Entry 8K6X (X-ray diffraction, 1.80 A resolution); this record covers chains A and D of the 10 polymer chains in the assembly.

# Chain A (and D)
Protein: Cyanate hydratase
Organism: Escherichia coli K-12
Notes: EC 4.2.1.104; chain D of this document is another copy of the same molecule, construct and numbering; everything in this record applies to it too
UniProt: P00816 (CYNS_ECOLI); residue numbers follow UniProt; this construct covers 1-156
Sequence (160 residues; each row starts with the number of its first residue; numbers below 1 keep their minus sign (Gly-3 is residue -3)):
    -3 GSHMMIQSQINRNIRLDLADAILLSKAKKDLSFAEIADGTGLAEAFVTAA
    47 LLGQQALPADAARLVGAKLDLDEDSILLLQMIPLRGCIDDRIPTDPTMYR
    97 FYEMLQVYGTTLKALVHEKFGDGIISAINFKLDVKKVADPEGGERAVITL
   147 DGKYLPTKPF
Unresolved in the structure: -3 to 0
Construct notes: expression tag (-3 to 0)
Small-molecule neighbours: carbonate ion / methanimidate: Ile120, Ser122, Ala123, Ile124, Leu151
UniProt features mapped onto this chain:
  - active site: Arg96, Glu99, Ser122

# How chain A and chain D interact
Pairs across the interface - 140 pairs, chain A then chain D:
  Ser28(A) with Glu114(D)
  Phe29(A) with Ala110(D), hydrophobic; Glu114(D), hydrogen bond (backbone-side chain)
  Ala30(A) with Glu114(D), hydrogen bond (backbone-side chain)
  Glu40(A) with Lys115(D), salt bridge
  Ala41(A) with Tyr104(D); Thr107(D)
  Thr44(A) with Thr107(D); Leu111(D)
  Ala45(A) with Tyr104(D), hydrophobic; Thr107(D), hydrogen bond (backbone-side chain)
  Leu48(A) with Thr106(D); Thr107(D)
  Gln50(A) with Gln102(D); Val103(D)
  Gln51(A) with Val103(D); Tyr104(D), hydrogen bond
  Gly82(A) with Gln102(D)
  Cys83(A) with Leu101(D), hydrogen bond (side chain-backbone); Gln102(D), hydrogen bond (backbone-backbone); Gly105(D); Thr106(D), hydrogen bond (side chain-backbone)
  Ile84(A) with Gln102(D), hydrogen bond (backbone-side chain)
  Arg87(A) with Tyr98(D), hydrogen bond (backbone-side chain)
  Ile88(A) with Arg87(D); Ile88(D), hydrophobic
  Asp91(A) with Lys109(D), salt bridge
  Pro92(A) with Ile120(D), hydrophobic
  Thr93(A) with His113(D); Gly119(D), hydrogen bond (side chain-backbone); Ile120(D)
  Met94(A) with Gly105(D); Thr106(D); Lys109(D)
  Arg96(A) with Ile120(D); Ile121(D); Ala123(D)
  Phe97(A) with Leu101(D); Leu108(D), hydrophobic
  Tyr98(A) with Arg87(D), hydrogen bond (side chain-backbone); Leu101(D)
  Glu99(A) with Ala123(D)
  Met100(A) with Ser122(D); Phe126(D), hydrophobic
  Leu101(A) with Cys83(D); Ile84(D), hydrophobic; Tyr98(D), hydrophobic
  Gln102(A) with Gln50(D); Gly82(D); Cys83(D), hydrogen bond (backbone-backbone); Ile84(D), hydrogen bond (side chain-backbone)
  Val103(A) with Gln50(D)
  Tyr104(A) with Ala41(D); Ala45(D), hydrophobic; Gln51(D), hydrogen bond; Phe126(D), hydrophobic; Leu128(D), hydrophobic
  Gly105(A) with Cys83(D); Met94(D)
  Thr106(A) with Leu48(D); Cys83(D), hydrogen bond (backbone-side chain); Met94(D)
  Thr107(A) with Ala41(D); Thr44(D); Ala45(D), hydrogen bond (side chain-backbone); Leu48(D)
  Leu108(A) with Phe97(D), hydrophobic; Val130(D), hydrophobic; Ile144(D), hydrophobic
  Lys109(A) with Asp91(D), salt bridge; Met94(D)
  Ala110(A) with Phe29(D), hydrophobic
  Leu111(A) with Thr44(D)
  His113(A) with Thr93(D)
  Glu114(A) with Ser28(D); Phe29(D), hydrogen bond (side chain-backbone); Ala30(D), hydrogen bond (side chain-backbone)
  Lys115(A) with Glu40(D), salt bridge; Val130(D); Lys132(D), hydrogen bond (backbone-side chain)
  Phe116(A) with Lys132(D); Glu140(D); Arg141(D); Ala142(D), hydrophobic
  Gly119(A) with Thr93(D), hydrogen bond (backbone-side chain)
  Ile120(A) with Pro92(D); Thr93(D); Arg96(D)
  Ile121(A) with Arg96(D); Ala142(D), hydrophobic
  Ser122(A) with Met100(D)
  Ala123(A) with Arg96(D); Glu99(D); Met100(D), hydrophobic
  Asn125(A) with Arg141(D), hydrogen bond
  Phe126(A) with Met100(D), hydrophobic; Tyr104(D), hydrophobic; Arg141(D)
  Leu128(A) with Tyr104(D), hydrophobic
  Val130(A) with Leu108(D), hydrophobic; Lys115(D)
  Lys132(A) with Lys115(D), hydrogen bond (side chain-backbone); Phe116(D)
  Asp135(A) with Lys149(D)
  Gly138(A) with Lys149(D)
  Glu140(A) with Phe116(D); Lys149(D); Tyr150(D), hydrogen bond (backbone-backbone)
  Arg141(A) with Phe116(D); Asn125(D), hydrogen bond; Phe126(D); Asp147(D), salt bridge; Gly148(D); Lys149(D)
  Ala142(A) with Phe116(D), hydrophobic; Ile121(D), hydrophobic; Leu146(D); Asp147(D); Gly148(D), hydrogen bond (backbone-backbone)
  Val143(A) with Thr145(D); Leu146(D)
  Ile144(A) with Leu108(D), hydrophobic; Ile144(D); Thr145(D); Leu146(D), hydrogen bond (backbone-backbone)
  Thr145(A) with Val143(D); Ile144(D)
  Leu146(A) with Ala142(D); Val143(D); Ile144(D), hydrogen bond (backbone-backbone); Leu146(D), hydrophobic
  Asp147(A) with Arg141(D), salt bridge; Ala142(D)
  Gly148(A) with Arg141(D); Ala142(D), hydrogen bond (backbone-backbone)
  Lys149(A) with Asp135(D); Gly138(D); Glu140(D); Arg141(D)
  Tyr150(A) with Glu140(D), hydrogen bond (backbone-backbone)
Interface residues without a listed pair, chain A (68 interface residues in all): Lys22, Phe42, Arg81, Val112, Ile124, Lys131
Interface residues without a listed pair, chain D (70 interface residues in all): Lys22, Arg81, Pro89, Val112, Ile124, Lys127, Lys131, Gly139

# In short
Chain A and chain D form an interface of 68 and 70 residues respectively, with 29 hydrogen bonds and 6 salt
bridges. Polar pairs include Glu40(A)-Lys115(D), Asp91(A)-Lys109(D) and Arg141(A)-Asp147(D). Ligands of chain
A: carbonate ion / methanimidate. UniProt lists 3 active-site residues on chain A.
Both chains are Cyanate hydratase (Escherichia coli K-12). Entry 8K6X (Crystal structure of E.coli Cyanase
complex with cyanate and bicarbonate) was determined by X-ray diffraction, deposited together with 8K6G, 8K6H,
8K6S and 8K6U.
